6NRF - chain A; structure by X-ray diffraction, 2.00 A resolution.

Chain A:
Molecule: Poly [ADP-ribose] polymerase 1
Source organism: Homo sapiens
Notes: EC 2.4.2.30, 2.4.2.-; fragment: ADP-ribosyltransferase (ART) domain
UniProt: P09874 (PARP1_HUMAN); residues 788-1012 here = UniProt positions 788-1012
Amino-acid sequence (271 residues; numbered 742 to 1012; the number before each row is that of its first residue):
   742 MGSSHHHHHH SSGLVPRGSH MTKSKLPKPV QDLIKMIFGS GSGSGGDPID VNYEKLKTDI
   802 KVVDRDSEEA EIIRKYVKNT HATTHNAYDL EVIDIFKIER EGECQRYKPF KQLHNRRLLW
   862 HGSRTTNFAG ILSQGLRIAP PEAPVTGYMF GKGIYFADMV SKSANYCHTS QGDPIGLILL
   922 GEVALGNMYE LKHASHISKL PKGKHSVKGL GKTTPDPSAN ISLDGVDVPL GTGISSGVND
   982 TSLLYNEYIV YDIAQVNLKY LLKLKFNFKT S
Not modelled in the structure: 742-763, 781-787, 1011-1012
Construct notes: initiating methionine (742); expression tag (743-787)
Swiss-Prot annotation at these positions:
  - active site: E988 (For poly [ADP-ribose] polymerase activity)
  - binding site (NAD(+)): H862 to S864, G871, R878, S904
  - mutagenesis: L797 (L797P: 1.5% of wild-type activity), H826 (H826A: Strongly reduced serine ADP-ribosylation, caused by abolished interaction with HPF1; H826E: Decreased polymerase activity, leading to the production of short poly-ADP-ribose chains), P850 to F851 (Abolished interaction with TIMELESS), H862 (H862A: Poly-ADP-ribosyltransferase activity is impaired while mono-ADP-ribosyltransferase activity is not affected; produces a mixture of short and mono ADP-ribose chains), R865 (R865A: Increased affinity for DNA damage sites), N868 (N868S: 4% of wild-type activity), A870 (A870S/L: Increased DNA-independent poly-ADP-ribosyltransferase activity), G871 (G871L: Increased DNA-independent poly-ADP-ribosyltransferase activity; G871S: Does not affect DNA-independent poly-ADP-ribosyltransferase activity), P882 (P882G: Does not affect DNA-independent poly-ADP-ribosyltransferase activity), E883 to T887 (Does not affect DNA-independent poly-ADP-ribosyltransferase activity), E883 (E883Q: Does not affect ADP-ribosyltransferase activity), P885 (P885G/S: Does not affect DNA-independent poly-ADP-ribosyltransferase activity), 12 further mutagenesis entries in UniProt
Disulfides: C845 forms a disulfide with the same residue of a neighbouring copy of this chain
Small-molecule neighbours: KYV (2-({4-[4-(1H-benzimidazol-2-yl)piperazine-1-carbonyl]phenyl}methyl)-3-hydroxy-1-benzofuran-7-carboxamide): W861, H862, G863, S864, N868, G871, I872, R878, T887, G888, Y889, Y896, F897, A898, K903, S904, Y907, E988
From the paper describing this entry:
  - binding site for KYV: G863, R878, S904, E988
  - catalytic residues: E988 (citing earlier work)

Overview:
Chain A binds compound KYV. Curated annotation (UniProt) lists active-site residue E988, 6 NAD+-binding
residues and 27 mutagenesis sites. From the paper: the catalytic residue E988; a binding site for KYV at G863,
R878 and S904 among others.
Chain A is Poly [ADP-ribose] polymerase 1 (Homo sapiens); the structure, Crystal Structure of human PARP-1 ART
domain bound to inhibitor UTT103, was determined by X-ray diffraction together with 6NRG, 6NRH, 6NRI and 6NRJ
from the same study.
